7E8S - chains B and C of the 22 polymer chains in the assembly; structure by electron microscopy, 4.36 A resolution (low resolution: residue-level contacts below are approximate; hydrogen-bond / salt-bridge calls are withheld).

Chain B:
Protein: Trafficking protein particle complex subunit 33
Organism: Saccharomyces cerevisiae (strain ATCC 204508 / S288c)
UniProt: Q99394 (TRS33_YEAST); residues 1-268 here = UniProt positions 1-268
Chain sequence (268 residues; row label = number of the first residue in the row):
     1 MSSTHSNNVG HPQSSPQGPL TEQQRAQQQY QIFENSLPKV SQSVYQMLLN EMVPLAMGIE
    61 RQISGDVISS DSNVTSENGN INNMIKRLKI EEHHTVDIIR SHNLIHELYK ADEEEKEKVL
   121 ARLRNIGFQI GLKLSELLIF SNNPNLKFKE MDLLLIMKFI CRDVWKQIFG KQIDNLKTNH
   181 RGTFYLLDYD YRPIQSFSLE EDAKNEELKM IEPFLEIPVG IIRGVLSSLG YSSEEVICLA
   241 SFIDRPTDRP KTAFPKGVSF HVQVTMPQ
Disordered / not traced: 1-32, 67-84, 246-256, 264-268

Chain C:
Protein: Trafficking protein particle complex subunit BET3
Organism: Saccharomyces cerevisiae (strain ATCC 204508 / S288c)
UniProt: P36149 (BET3_YEAST); residues 1-193 here = UniProt positions 1-193
Chain sequence (193 residues; each row starts with the number of its first residue):
     1 MVSTTQSRSL KAMGEEIWKN KTEKINTELF TLTYGSIVAQ LCQDYERDFN KVNDHLYSMG
    61 YNIGCRLIED FLARTALPRC ENLVKTSEVL SKCAFKIFLN ITPNITNWSH NKDTFSLILD
   121 ENPLADFVEL PMDAMKSLWY SNILCGVLKG SLEMVQLDCD VWFVSDILRG DSQTEIKVKL
   181 NRILKDEIPI GED
Disordered / not traced: 1-7, 192-193
UniProt features mapped onto this chain:
  - lipidation: Cys80 (S-palmitoyl cysteine)
  - mutagenesis: Cys80 (C80S: Loss of palmitoylation)

Interface between chain B and chain C:
Pairs across the interface - 62 pairs, chain B then chain C:
  Leu37(B) with Ile25(C)
  Pro38(B) with Ile25(C); Asn26(C)
  Lys39(B) with Trp18(C); Lys24(C); Ile25(C); Asn26(C); Asn100(C)
  Val40(B) with Trp18(C); Glu23(C); Lys24(C); Asn26(C); Phe30(C); Leu99(C)
  Ser41(B) with Lys21(C); Thr22(C); Ile97(C)
  Gln42(B) with Thr22(C)
  Val44(B) with Phe98(C)
  Tyr45(B) with Lys24(C); Leu29(C); Thr33(C)
  Met47(B) with Ile63(C); Leu67(C)
  Leu48(B) with Phe30(C); Thr33(C)
  Glu51(B) with Met59(C); Asn62(C); Ile63(C)
  Met52(B) with Ile37(C)
  Leu55(B) with Ile37(C); Met59(C)
  Gly58(B) with His55(C)
  Ile59(B) with Leu41(C); Asp44(C); Tyr45(C); His55(C)
  Gln62(B) with Tyr45(C); His55(C)
  Ser64(B) with Lys51(C)
  Lys89(B) with Tyr61(C)
  Glu91(B) with Tyr57(C); Trp162(C)
  Glu92(B) with Trp162(C)
  His94(B) with Asp54(C)
  Ile98(B) with Ser58(C)
  Ser101(B) with Asn62(C); Arg66(C)
  Arg122(B) with Gln40(C); Asp44(C)
  Asn125(B) with Gln40(C)
  Ile126(B) with Ser36(C); Gln40(C)
  Gln129(B) with Ser36(C)
  Ile130(B) with Thr33(C)
  Lys133(B) with Leu32(C)
  Leu134(B) with Glu28(C); Leu29(C)
  Leu137(B) with Glu28(C)
  Gln167(B) with Ile25(C); Glu28(C); Leu29(C)
Other interface residues (no listed pair), chain B (37 interface residues in all): Pro54, Ile90, Val96, Arg100, Ile168
Other interface residues (no listed pair), chain C (38 interface residues in all): Ala39, Gln43, Lys149, Lys177

Summary:
The interface between chain B and chain C involves 37 residues on one side and 38 on the other. Curated
annotation (UniProt) lists one mutagenesis site on chain C.
Chain B is Trafficking protein particle complex subunit 33 and chain C is Trafficking protein particle complex
subunit BET3, both from Saccharomyces cerevisiae (strain ATCC 204508 / S288c); the structure, Intact TRAPPII
(state I), was determined by electron microscopy (same publication as 7E2C, 7E2D, 7E8T, 7E93, 7E94 and 7EA3).
